Entry 7XYA (electron microscopy, 3.30 A resolution); this record covers chains D and T of the 10 polymer chains in the assembly.

[Chain D]
Molecule: DNA-directed RNA polymerase subunit beta'
Organism: Pseudomonas aeruginosa
Notes: EC 2.7.7.6
UniProtKB: Q9HWC9 (RPOC_PSEAE); residue numbers follow UniProt; this construct covers 1-1399
Amino-acid sequence (1399 residues; each row starts with the number of its first residue):
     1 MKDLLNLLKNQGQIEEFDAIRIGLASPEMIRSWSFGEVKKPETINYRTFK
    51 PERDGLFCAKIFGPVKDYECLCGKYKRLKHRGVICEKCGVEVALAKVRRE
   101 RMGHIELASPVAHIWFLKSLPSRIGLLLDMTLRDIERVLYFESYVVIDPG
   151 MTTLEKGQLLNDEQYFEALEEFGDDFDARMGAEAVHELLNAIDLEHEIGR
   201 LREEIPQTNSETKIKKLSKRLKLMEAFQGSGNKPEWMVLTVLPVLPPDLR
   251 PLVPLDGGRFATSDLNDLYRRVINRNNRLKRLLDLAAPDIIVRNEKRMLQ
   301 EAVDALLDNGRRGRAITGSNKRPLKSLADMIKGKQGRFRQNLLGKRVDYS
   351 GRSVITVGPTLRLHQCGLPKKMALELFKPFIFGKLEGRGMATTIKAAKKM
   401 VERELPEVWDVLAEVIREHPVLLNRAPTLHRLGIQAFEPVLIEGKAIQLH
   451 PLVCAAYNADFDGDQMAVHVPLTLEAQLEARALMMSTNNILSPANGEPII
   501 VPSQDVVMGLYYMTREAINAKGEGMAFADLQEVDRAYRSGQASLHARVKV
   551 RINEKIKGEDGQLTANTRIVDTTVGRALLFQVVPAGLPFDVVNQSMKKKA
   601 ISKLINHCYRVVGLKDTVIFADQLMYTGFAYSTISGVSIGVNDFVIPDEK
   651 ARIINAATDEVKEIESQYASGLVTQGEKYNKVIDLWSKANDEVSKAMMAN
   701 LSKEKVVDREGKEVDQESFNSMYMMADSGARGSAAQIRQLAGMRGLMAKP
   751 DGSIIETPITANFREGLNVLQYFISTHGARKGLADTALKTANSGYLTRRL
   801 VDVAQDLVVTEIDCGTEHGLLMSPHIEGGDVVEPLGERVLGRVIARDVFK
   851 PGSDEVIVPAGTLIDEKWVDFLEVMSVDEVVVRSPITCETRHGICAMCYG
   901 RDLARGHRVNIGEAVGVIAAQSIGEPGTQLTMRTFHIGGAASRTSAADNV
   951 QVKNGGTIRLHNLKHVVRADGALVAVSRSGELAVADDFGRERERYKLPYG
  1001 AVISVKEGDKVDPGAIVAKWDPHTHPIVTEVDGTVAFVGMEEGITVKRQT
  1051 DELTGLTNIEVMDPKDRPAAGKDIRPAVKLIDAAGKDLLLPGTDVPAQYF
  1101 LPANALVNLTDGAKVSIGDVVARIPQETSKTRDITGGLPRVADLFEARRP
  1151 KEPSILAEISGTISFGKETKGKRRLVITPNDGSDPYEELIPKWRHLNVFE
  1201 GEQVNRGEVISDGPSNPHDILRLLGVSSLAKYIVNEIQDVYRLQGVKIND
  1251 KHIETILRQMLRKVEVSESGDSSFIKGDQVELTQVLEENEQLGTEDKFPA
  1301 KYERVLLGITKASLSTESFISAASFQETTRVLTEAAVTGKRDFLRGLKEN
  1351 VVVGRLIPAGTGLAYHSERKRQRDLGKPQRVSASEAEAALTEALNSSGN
Not modelled in the structure: 1-15, 932-946, 1127-1134, 1377-1399
Cystine bridges: Cys888-Cys895
Curated features (UniProtKB/Swiss-Prot):
  - binding site (Zn(2+)): Cys70, Cys72, Cys85, Cys88, Cys814, Cys888, Cys895, Cys898
  - binding site (Mg(2+)): Asp460, Asp462, Asp464

[Chain T]
Molecule: template strand DNA
Sequence (62 nucleotides; row label = number of the first residue in the row; numbering starts at 0):
     0 GGCGGGCTTCGGCCAGAGGTCGAGGGTAATAAGAGAATTTATACCTTTAT
    50 CGTCCCATAGCG
Not modelled in the structure: 0-1, 60-61

[Chain D / chain T interface]
Contacting residue pairs (22):
  Asn209(D) - DC6(T)  phosphate contact
  Ser210(D) - DC6(T)  hydrogen bond to the phosphate
  Arg311(D) - DA14(T)  phosphate contact
  Arg311(D) - DG15(T)  salt bridge to the phosphate
  Gln335(D) - DG17(T)  phosphate contact
  Gln335(D) - DT19(T)  phosphate contact
  Arg346(D) - DG21(T)  salt bridge to the phosphate
  Arg352(D) - DC20(T)  sugar contact
  Arg352(D) - DG21(T)  salt bridge to the phosphate
  Ala426(D) - DT19(T)  base contact
  Ala426(D) - DC20(T)  base contact
  Pro427(D) - DG18(T)  base contact
  Pro427(D) - DT19(T)  base contact
  Thr790(D) - DG18(T)  hydrogen bond to the base
  Ala791(D) - DG18(T)  sugar contact
  Gly794(D) - DG18(T)  sugar contact
  Tyr795(D) - DG17(T)  phosphate contact
  Arg798(D) - DG17(T)  salt bridge to the phosphate
  Gln1326(D) - DA16(T)  sugar contact
  Gln1326(D) - DG17(T)  phosphate contact
  Glu1327(D) - DA16(T)  hydrogen bond to the phosphate
  Thr1329(D) - DG15(T)  phosphate contact
Other interface residues (no listed pair), chain D (22 interface residues in all): Phe260, Ala261, Ser319, Gly336, Thr1328, Arg1330
Other interface residues (no listed pair), chain T (11 interface residues in all): DG5, DA28

[In short]
The interface between chain D and chain T involves 22 residues on one side and 11 on the other, with 3
hydrogen bonds and 4 salt bridges. Polar contacts include Thr790(D)-DG18(T), Ser210(D)-DC6(T) and
Glu1327(D)-DA16(T).
Chain D is DNA-directed RNA polymerase subunit beta' (Pseudomonas aeruginosa) and chain T is template strand
DNA; the structure, The cryo-EM structure of an AlpA-loading complex, was determined by electron microscopy,
deposited together with 7XYB.
